9C92 - chain A; structure by X-ray diffraction, 1.90 A resolution.

Chain A:
Molecule: Menin
Source organism: Homo sapiens
Reference sequence: O00255 (MEN1_HUMAN); residue numbers follow UniProt; this construct covers 2-457, 552-583
Chain sequence (507 residues; each row starts with the number of its first residue; note: 94 numbers in that range are skipped by the numbering (no residue carries them; nothing is unmodelled there); numbers below 1 keep their minus sign (Met-17 is residue -17)):
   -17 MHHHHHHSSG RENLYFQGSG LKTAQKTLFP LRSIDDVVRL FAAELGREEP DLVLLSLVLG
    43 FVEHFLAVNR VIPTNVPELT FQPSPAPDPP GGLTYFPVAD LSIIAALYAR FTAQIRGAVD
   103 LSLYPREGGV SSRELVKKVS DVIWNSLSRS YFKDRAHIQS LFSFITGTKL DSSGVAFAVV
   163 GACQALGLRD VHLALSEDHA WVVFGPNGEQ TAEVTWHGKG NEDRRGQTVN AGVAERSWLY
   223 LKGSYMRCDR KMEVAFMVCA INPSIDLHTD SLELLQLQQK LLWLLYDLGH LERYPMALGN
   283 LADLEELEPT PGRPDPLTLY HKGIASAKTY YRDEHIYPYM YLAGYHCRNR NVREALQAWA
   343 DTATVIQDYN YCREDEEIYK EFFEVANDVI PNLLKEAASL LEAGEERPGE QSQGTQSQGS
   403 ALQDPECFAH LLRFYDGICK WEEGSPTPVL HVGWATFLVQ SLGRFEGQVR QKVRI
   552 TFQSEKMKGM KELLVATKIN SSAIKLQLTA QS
Unresolved in the structure: -17 to 1, 61-64, 104-106, 202-204, 385-400
Construct notes: initiating methionine (-17); expression tag (-16 to 1); engineered mutation Thr5 (Ala in O00255)
Ligand contacts: A1AVE (N-ethyl-5-fluoro-2-[(5-{7-[(1-methylcyclopropyl)methyl]-2,7-diazaspiro[3.5]nonan-2-yl}-1,2,4-triazin-6-yl)oxy]-N-(propan-2-yl)benzamide): Ser155, Leu177, Ser178, Glu179, Asp180, His181, Ala182, Phe238, Cys241, Ala242, Tyr276, Met278, Ala279, Asn282, Tyr319, Met322, Tyr323, Glu363
Curated features (UniProtKB/Swiss-Prot):
  - natural variant: Pro12 (P12L: In MEN1), Leu22 (L22R: In MEN1), Glu26 (E26K: In parathyroid adenoma and MEN1), Leu39 (L39W: In MEN1), Gly42 (G42D: In MEN1), Glu45 (E45G: In MEN1; E45K: In MEN1), Leu89 to Ala95 (deletion: In MEN1), Arg98 (R98L: In MEN1), Gly110 (G110E: In MEN1), Lys119 (deletion: In MEN1), Lys135 (K135I: In MEN1), His139 (H139D: In MEN1; H139P: In MEN1; H139R: In MEN1; H139Y: In MEN1), 73 further natural variant entries in UniProt
  - mutagenesis: Ala182 (A182F: Reduced interaction with KMT2A), Met278 (M278W: Loss of interaction with KMT2A and JUND), Asp285 (D285R: Reduced interaction with KMT2A; when associated with R-288 and R-290), Glu288 (E288R: Reduced interaction with KMT2A; when associated with R-285 and R-290), Glu290 (E290R: Reduced interaction with KMT2A; when associated with R-285 and R-288), Tyr319 (Y319A: Reduced interaction with KMT2A), Tyr323 (Y323A: Reduced interaction with KMT2A), Glu366 (E366A: Reduced interaction with KMT2A; when associated with A-370), Asp370 (D370A: Reduced interaction with KMT2A; when associated with A-366)

Summary:
Ligands of chain A: compound A1AVE. UniProt lists 9 mutagenesis sites.
Chain A is Menin (Homo sapiens); the structure, Crystal structure of menin in complex with inhibitor compound
15, was determined by X-ray diffraction, deposited together with 9C93 and 9C94.
